4FJH - chains A and T of the 3 polymer chains in the assembly; structure by X-ray diffraction, 2.11 A resolution.

Chain A:
Molecule: DNA polymerase
Source organism: Enterobacteria phage RB69
Notes: EC 2.7.7.7
UniProtKB: Q38087 (DPOL_BPR69); numbering as in UniProt (aligned over 1-903)
Chain sequence (903 residues; row label = number of the first residue in the row):
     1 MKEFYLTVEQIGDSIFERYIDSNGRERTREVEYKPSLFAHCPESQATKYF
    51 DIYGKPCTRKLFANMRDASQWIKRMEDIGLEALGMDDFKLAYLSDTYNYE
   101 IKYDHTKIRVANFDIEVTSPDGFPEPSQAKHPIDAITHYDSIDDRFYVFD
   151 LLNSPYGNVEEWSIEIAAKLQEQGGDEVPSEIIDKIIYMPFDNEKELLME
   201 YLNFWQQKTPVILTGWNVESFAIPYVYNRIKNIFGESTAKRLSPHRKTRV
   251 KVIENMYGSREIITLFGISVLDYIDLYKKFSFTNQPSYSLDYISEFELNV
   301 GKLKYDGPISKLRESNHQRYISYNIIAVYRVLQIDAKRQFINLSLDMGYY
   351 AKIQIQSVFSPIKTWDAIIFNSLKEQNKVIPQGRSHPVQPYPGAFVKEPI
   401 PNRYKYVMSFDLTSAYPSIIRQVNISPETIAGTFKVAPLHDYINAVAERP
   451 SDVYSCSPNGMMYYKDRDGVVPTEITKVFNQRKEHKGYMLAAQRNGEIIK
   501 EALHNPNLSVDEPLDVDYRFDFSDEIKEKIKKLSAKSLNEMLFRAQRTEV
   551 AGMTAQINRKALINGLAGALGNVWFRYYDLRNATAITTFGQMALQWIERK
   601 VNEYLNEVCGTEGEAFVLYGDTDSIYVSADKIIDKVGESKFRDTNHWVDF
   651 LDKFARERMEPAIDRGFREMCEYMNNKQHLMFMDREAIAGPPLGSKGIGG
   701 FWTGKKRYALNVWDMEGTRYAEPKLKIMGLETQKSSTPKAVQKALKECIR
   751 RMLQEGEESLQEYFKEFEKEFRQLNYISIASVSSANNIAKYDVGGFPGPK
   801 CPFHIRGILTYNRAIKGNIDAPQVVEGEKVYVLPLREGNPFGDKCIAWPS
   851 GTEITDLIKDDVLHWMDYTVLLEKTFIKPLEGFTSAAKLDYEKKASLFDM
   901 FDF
Disordered / not traced: 902-903
Differences from the reference sequence: engineered mutation Ala222 (Asp in Q38087), Ala327 (Asp in Q38087), Ala415 (Leu in Q38087), Ala561 (Leu in Q38087), Gly565 (Ser in Q38087), Ala567 (Tyr in Q38087)
Curated features (UniProtKB/Swiss-Prot):
  - region: Thr248 to Thr264 (Beta hairpin), Lys705 to Tyr708 (Binding of DNA in B-conformation), Leu897 to Phe903 (Interaction with the polymerase clamp)
  - binding site (Mg(2+)): Asp114, Glu116, Asp411, Leu412, Asp623
  - binding site (substrate): Ser414, Tyr416, Arg482, Lys560
  - site: Asp621 (Optimization of metal coordination by the polymerase active site), Lys706 (Optimization of metal coordination by the polymerase active site), Asp714 (Essential for viral replication)
  - mutagenesis: Asp621 (D621A: Drastic decrease in the efficiency of incorporation of dGMP), Lys706 (K706A: Almost complete loss of polymerase activity), Asp714 (D714A: Complete loss of viral replication)
Ion coordination: Ca2+ site 1 near Glu116 (its only coordinating residue here); Ca2+ site 2: Asp411, Leu412, Asp623 (together with 2'-deoxyguanosine-5'-triphosphate); Ca2+ site 3: Asn505, Asn507, Lys531; Ca2+ site 4: Asp623 (together with 2'-deoxyguanosine-5'-triphosphate); Ca2+ site 5 near Glu716 (its only coordinating residue here)
Small-molecule neighbours: 2'-deoxyguanosine-5'-triphosphate (DGT): Asp411, Leu412, Thr413, Ser414, Ala415, Tyr416, Pro417, Arg482, Lys486, Lys560, Asn564, Gly568, Thr622, Asp623
From the paper describing this entry:
  - binding site for DNA template (chain T): Phe359

Chain T:
Molecule: DNA template
Sequence (18 nucleotides; row label = number of the first residue in the row):
     1 TCGCATAAGCAGTCCGCG

Interface between chain A and chain T:
Contacting residue pairs - 46 pairs, chain A then chain T:
  Glu219(A) - DC2(T)  hydrogen bond to the base
  Ile253(A) - DC2(T)  sugar contact
  Glu254(A) - DC2(T)  sugar contact
  Asn255(A) - DT1(T)  phosphate contact
  Asn255(A) - DC2(T)  hydrogen bond to the phosphate
  Arg260(A) - DC2(T)  salt bridge to the phosphate
  Ile262(A) - DC2(T)  base contact
  Asp275(A) - DG3(T)  base contact
  Phe359(A) - DG3(T)  base contact
  Ser360(A) - DG3(T)  phosphate contact
  Ser360(A) - DC4(T)  hydrogen bond to the phosphate
  Pro361(A) - DG3(T)  phosphate contact
  Pro361(A) - DC4(T)  phosphate contact
  Ile362(A) - DC4(T)  hydrogen bond to the phosphate
  Tyr391(A) - DA5(T)  hydrogen bond to the phosphate
  Tyr391(A) - DT6(T)  sugar contact
  Pro392(A) - DT6(T)  phosphate contact
  Pro392(A) - DA7(T)  phosphate contact
  Gly393(A) - DT6(T)  hydrogen bond to the phosphate
  Gly393(A) - DA7(T)  hydrogen bond to the phosphate
  Ala394(A) - DA7(T)  sugar contact
  Val396(A) - DA7(T)  phosphate contact
  Val396(A) - DA8(T)  phosphate contact
  Asn564(A) - DC4(T)  base contact
  Gly565(A) - DC4(T)  base contact
  Gly568(A) - DC4(T)  base contact
  Gly568(A) - DA5(T)  sugar contact
  Gly571(A) - DA5(T)  sugar contact
  Asn572(A) - DC4(T)  hydrogen bond to the phosphate
  Asn572(A) - DA5(T)  hydrogen bond to the phosphate
  Lys705(A) - DA8(T)  salt bridge to the phosphate
  Lys705(A) - DG9(T)  sugar contact
  Lys706(A) - DA7(T)  base contact
  Lys706(A) - DA8(T)  sugar contact
  Arg707(A) - DG9(T)  phosphate contact
  Arg707(A) - DC10(T)  salt bridge to the phosphate
  Ser784(A) - DT1(T)  hydrogen bond to the base
  Asn786(A) - DT1(T)  hydrogen bond to the base
  Pro799(A) - DC14(T)  phosphate contact
  Lys800(A) - DT13(T)  phosphate contact
  Lys800(A) - DC14(T)  hydrogen bond to the phosphate
  Cys801(A) - DT13(T)  sugar contact
  Phe803(A) - DG12(T)  sugar contact
  Gly827(A) - DT1(T)  base contact
  Lys844(A) - DT13(T)  salt bridge to the phosphate
  Lys874(A) - DG12(T)  salt bridge to the phosphate
Interface residues without a listed pair, chain A (41 interface residues in all): Lys251, Lys363, Glu398, Ala569, Glu731, Lys734, Arg806, Lys878
Interface residues without a listed pair, chain T (14 interface residues in all): DA11

Summary:
Chain A and chain T form an interface of 41 and 14 residues respectively; the contacts include 12 hydrogen
bonds and 5 salt bridges. Polar pairs include Glu219(A)-DC2(T), Ser784(A)-DT1(T) and Asn786(A)-DT1(T). Chain A
binds 2'-deoxyguanosine-5'-triphosphate. From the paper: a binding site for DNA template (chain T) at
Phe359(A).
Chain A is DNA polymerase (Enterobacteria phage RB69) and chain T is DNA template; the structure, RB69 DNA
polymerase ternary complex with dGTP/dC, was determined by X-ray diffraction (same publication as 4FJ5, 4FJ7,
4FJ8, 4FJ9, 4FJG, 4FJI and 9 further entries).
